5S4N - chains B and C of the 6 polymer chains in the assembly; structure by X-ray diffraction, 2.53 A resolution.

# Chain B
Protein: Tubulin beta-2B chain
Source organism: Bos taurus
Reference sequence: Q6B856 (TBB2B_BOVIN); the author numbering skips numbers that UniProt does not, so the offset changes along the chain: 1-42 = UniProt 1-42; 45-360 = UniProt 43-358; 369-455 = UniProt 359-445
Chain sequence (445 residues; row label = number of the first residue in the row; note: 10 numbers in that range are skipped by the numbering (no residue carries them; nothing is unmodelled there)):
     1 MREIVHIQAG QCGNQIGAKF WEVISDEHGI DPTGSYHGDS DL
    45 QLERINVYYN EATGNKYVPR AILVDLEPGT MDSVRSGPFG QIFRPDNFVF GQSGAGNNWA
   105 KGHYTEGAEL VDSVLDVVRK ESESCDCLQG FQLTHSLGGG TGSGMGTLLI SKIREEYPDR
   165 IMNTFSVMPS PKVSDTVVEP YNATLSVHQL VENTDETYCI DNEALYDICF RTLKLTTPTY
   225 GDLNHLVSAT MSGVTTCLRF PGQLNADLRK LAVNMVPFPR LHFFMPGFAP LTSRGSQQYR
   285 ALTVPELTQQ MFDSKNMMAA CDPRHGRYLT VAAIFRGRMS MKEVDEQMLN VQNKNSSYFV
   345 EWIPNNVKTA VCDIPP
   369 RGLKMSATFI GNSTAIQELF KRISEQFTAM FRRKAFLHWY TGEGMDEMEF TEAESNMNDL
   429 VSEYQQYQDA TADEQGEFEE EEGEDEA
Disordered / not traced: 279-280, 438-455
Bound ions: Mg2+: Gln-11 (together with GDP); Ca2+: Glu-113 (shared with Glu-284(C) of chain C)
Ligand contacts:
  - GDP (guanosine-5'-diphosphate): Ala-9, Gly-10, Gln-11, Cys-12, Gln-15, Ile-16, Asn-101, Ser-140, Gly-142, Gly-143, Gly-144, Thr-145, Gly-146, Val-171, Pro-173, Val-177, Asp-179, Glu-183, Asn-206, Leu-209, Tyr-224, Leu-227, Asn-228
  - N-methyl-2-(methylsulfonyl)aniline (UVA), molecule 1: Val-23, Glu-27, Ala-233, Ser-236, Gly-237, Thr-240, Phe-272, Ala-273, Pro-274, Arg-320, Pro-360, Leu-371, Ser-374, Ala-375, Thr-376
  - N-methyl-2-(methylsulfonyl)aniline (UVA), molecule 2: Lys-176, Val-177, Ser-178, Asp-179, Tyr-210, Thr-221, Pro-222, Thr-223, Tyr-224, Leu-227
  - N-methyl-2-(methylsulfonyl)aniline (UVA), molecule 3: Cys-241, Leu-255, Asn-258, Met-259, Ala-316, Ala-317, Ile-318, Lys-352, Thr-353, Ala-354, Ile-378
UniProt features mapped onto this chain:
  - motif: Met-1 to Ile-4 (MREI motif)
  - binding site (GTP): Gln-11, Glu-71, Ser-140, Gly-144, Thr-145, Gly-146, Asn-206, Asn-228
  - binding site (Mg(2+)): Glu-71
  - modified residue: Ser-40 (Phosphoserine), Thr-57 (Phosphothreonine), Lys-60 (N6-acetyllysine), Ser-174 (Phosphoserine), Thr-287 (Phosphothreonine), Thr-292 (Phosphothreonine), Arg-320 (Omega-N-methylarginine), Glu-448 (5-glutamyl polyglutamate)
  - cross-link (Glycyl lysine isopeptide (Lys-Gly)): Lys-60 (interchain with G-Cter in ubiquitin), Lys-326 (interchain with G-Cter in ubiquitin)
From the paper describing this entry:
  - binding site for N-methyl-2-(methylsulfonyl)aniline: Phe-272, Arg-320, Ser-374, Thr-376

# Chain C
Protein: Tubulin alpha-1B chain
Source organism: Bos taurus
Reference sequence: P81947 (TBA1B_BOVIN); residue numbers follow UniProt; this construct covers 1-451
Chain sequence (451 residues; each row starts with the number of its first residue):
     1 MRECISIHVG QAGVQIGNAC WELYCLEHGI QPDGQMPSDK TIGGGDDSFN TFFSETGAGK
    61 HVPRAVFVDL EPTVIDEVRT GTYRQLFHPE QLITGKEDAA NNYARGHYTI GKEIIDLVLD
   121 RIRKLADQCT GLQGFLVFHS FGGGTGSGFT SLLMERLSVD YGKKSKLEFS IYPAPQVSTA
   181 VVEPYNSILT THTTLEHSDC AFMVDNEAIY DICRRNLDIE RPTYTNLNRL ISQIVSSITA
   241 SLRFDGALNV DLTEFQTNLV PYPRIHFPLA TYAPVISAEK AYHEQLSVAE ITNACFEPAN
   301 QMVKCDPRHG KYMACCLLYR GDVVPKDVNA AIATIKTKRS IQFVDWCPTG FKVGINYQPP
   361 TVVPGGDLAK VQRAVCMLSN TTAIAEAWAR LDHKFDLMYA KRAFVHWYVG EGMEEGEFSE
   421 AREDMAALEK DYEEVGVDSV EGEGEEEGEE Y
Disordered / not traced: 441-451
Bound ions: Ca2+ site 1: Asp-39, Thr-41, Gly-44, Glu-55; Ca2+ site 2: Glu-284 (shared with Glu-113(B) of chain B)
Ligand contacts: GTP (guanosine-5'-triphosphate): Gly-10, Gln-11, Ala-12, Gln-15, Ile-16, Asp-69, Asp-98, Ala-99, Ala-100, Asn-101, Ser-140, Gly-142, Gly-143, Gly-144, Thr-145, Gly-146, Ile-171, Pro-173, Val-177, Ser-178, Thr-179, Glu-183, Asn-206, Tyr-224, Leu-227, Asn-228, Ile-231

# Chain B / chain C interface
Pairs across the interface (37):
  Gln-96(B) / Met-1(C)
  Gln-96(B) / Arg-2(C)
  Gly-100(B) / Thr-257(C)
  Asn-101(B) / Glu-254(C)  hydrogen bond
  Asp-179(B) / Glu-254(C)
  Asp-179(B) / Lys-352(C)  hydrogen bond (backbone-side chain)
  Thr-180(B) / Glu-254(C)
  Thr-180(B) / Asn-258(C)
  Val-181(B) / Asn-258(C)  hydrogen bond (backbone-side chain)
  Val-181(B) / Pro-348(C)  hydrophobic
  Val-182(B) / Thr-257(C)
  Thr-221(B) / Asn-329(C)  hydrogen bond
  Ala-397(B) / Trp-346(C)
  Met-398(B) / Trp-346(C)
  Arg-400(B) / Asp-345(C)  salt bridge
  Arg-400(B) / Ser-439(C)  hydrogen bond
  Arg-401(B) / Tyr-262(C)  hydrogen bond (backbone-side chain)
  Arg-401(B) / Asp-345(C)  salt bridge
  Arg-401(B) / Trp-346(C)
  Arg-401(B) / Glu-434(C)  hydrogen bond (side chain-backbone)
  Arg-401(B) / Val-437(C)  hydrogen bond (side chain-backbone)
  Arg-401(B) / Asp-438(C)
  Arg-401(B) / Ser-439(C)  hydrogen bond
  Lys-402(B) / Tyr-262(C)
  Ala-403(B) / Tyr-262(C)
  Ala-403(B) / Trp-346(C)  hydrophobic
  Phe-404(B) / Thr-257(C)
  Phe-404(B) / Asn-258(C)
  Phe-404(B) / Val-260(C)
  Phe-404(B) / Pro-261(C)  hydrogen bond (backbone-backbone)
  His-406(B) / Val-260(C)  hydrogen bond (side chain-backbone)
  His-406(B) / Pro-261(C)
  His-406(B) / Tyr-262(C)
  His-406(B) / Pro-263(C)
  Trp-407(B) / Gln-256(C)
  Trp-407(B) / Thr-257(C)  hydrogen bond (side chain-backbone)
  Trp-407(B) / Val-260(C)
Also at the interface, not in a pair above, chain B (19 interface residues in all): Ser-97, Leu-405
Also at the interface, not in a pair above, chain C (20 interface residues in all): Val-435

# In short
The interface between chain B and chain C involves 19 residues on one side and 20 on the other; the contacts
include 12 hydrogen bonds and 2 salt bridges. Among the polar pairs are Arg-400(B)/Asp-345(C),
Arg-401(B)/Asp-345(C) and Asn-101(B)/Glu-254(C). The paper reports a binding site for
N-methyl-2-(methylsulfonyl)aniline at Phe-272(B), Arg-320(B) and Ser-374(B) among others.
Here chain B is Tubulin beta-2B chain and chain C is Tubulin alpha-1B chain, both from Bos taurus. Entry 5S4N
(Tubulin-Z285782452-complex) was determined by X-ray diffraction, deposited together with 5S4L, 5S4M, 5S4O,
5S4P, 5S4Q, 5S4R and 52 further entries.
